3SM4 - chains A and D of the 5 polymer chains in the assembly; structure by X-ray diffraction, 1.88 A resolution.

# Chain A
Name: Exonuclease
Source organism: Enterobacteria phage lambda
Notes: EC 3.1.11.3
UniProt: P03697 (EXO_LAMBD); residues 1-226 here = UniProt positions 1-226
Chain sequence (229 residues; numbered -2 to 226; the number before each row is that of its first residue; numbers below 1 keep their minus sign (Gly-2 is residue -2)):
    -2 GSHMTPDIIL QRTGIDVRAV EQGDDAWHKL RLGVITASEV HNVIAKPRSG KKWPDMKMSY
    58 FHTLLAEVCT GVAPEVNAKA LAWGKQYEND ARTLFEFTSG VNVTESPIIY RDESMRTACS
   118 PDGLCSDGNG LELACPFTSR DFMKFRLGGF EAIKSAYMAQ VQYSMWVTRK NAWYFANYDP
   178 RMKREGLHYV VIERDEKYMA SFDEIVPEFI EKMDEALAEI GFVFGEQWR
Not modelled in the structure: -2 to 1
Differences from the reference sequence: expression tag (-2 to 0); engineered mutation Ala131 (Lys in P03697)
Reported in the primary citation:
  - binding site for the 14-nt DNA strand: Trp24, Arg28, Arg45, Val73, Ala75, Ala77, Leu78, Arg137, Tyr154, Gln157
  - binding site for phosphate ion: Arg28
  - conformationally variable residues (side-chain flip): Arg28
  - binding site for the 12-nt DNA strand (chain D): Ala42 to Trp50, Met53, Lys76
  - catalytic residues: Asp119, Glu129
  - mutagenesis - W24A, K49A, M53A, K76A, L78A, E85A: decreased catalytic activity
  - mutagenesis - R28A, R45A, D119A, R137A: abolished catalytic activity

# Chain D
Molecule: 12-nt DNA strand
Sequence (12 nucleotides; numbered 1 to 12; the number before each row is that of its first residue):
     1 TCGGTACAGT AG

# Interface between chain A and chain D
Pairs across the interface - 5 pairs, chain A then chain D:
  Ser46(A) with DT1(D), phosphate contact
  Gly47(A) with DT1(D), phosphate contact
  Lys49(A) with DC2(D), phosphate contact
  Lys76(A) with DG12(D), salt bridge to the phosphate
  Arg137(A) with DA11(D), salt bridge to the phosphate
Interface residues without a listed pair, chain A (6 interface residues in all): Lys48
Interface residues without a listed pair, chain D (5 interface residues in all): DT10

# In short
Chain A and chain D form an interface of 6 and 5 residues respectively, with 2 salt bridges. Among the polar
pairs are Lys76(A)-DG12(D) and Arg137(A)-DA11(D). From the paper: catalytic residues Asp119(A) and Glu129(A);
W24A, K49A and M53A of chain A, among others, reduce catalytic activity; 10 substitutions were tested in all.
Here chain A is Exonuclease (Enterobacteria phage lambda) and chain D is a 12-nt DNA strand. Entry 3SM4
(Crystal Structure of the K131A Mutant of Lambda Exonuclease in Complex with a 5'-Phosphorylated 14-mer/12-mer
Duplex ...) was determined by X-ray diffraction together with 3SLP from the same study.
